PDB entry 7MZ4 | X-ray diffraction, 2.08 A resolution | chains A and T of the 4 polymer chains in the assembly

# Chain A
Protein: DNA polymerase beta
From: Homo sapiens
Notes: EC 2.7.7.7, 4.2.99.-
UniProt: P06746 (DPOLB_HUMAN); numbering as in UniProt (aligned over 7-335)
Amino-acid sequence (329 residues; numbered 7 to 335; the number before each row is that of its first residue):
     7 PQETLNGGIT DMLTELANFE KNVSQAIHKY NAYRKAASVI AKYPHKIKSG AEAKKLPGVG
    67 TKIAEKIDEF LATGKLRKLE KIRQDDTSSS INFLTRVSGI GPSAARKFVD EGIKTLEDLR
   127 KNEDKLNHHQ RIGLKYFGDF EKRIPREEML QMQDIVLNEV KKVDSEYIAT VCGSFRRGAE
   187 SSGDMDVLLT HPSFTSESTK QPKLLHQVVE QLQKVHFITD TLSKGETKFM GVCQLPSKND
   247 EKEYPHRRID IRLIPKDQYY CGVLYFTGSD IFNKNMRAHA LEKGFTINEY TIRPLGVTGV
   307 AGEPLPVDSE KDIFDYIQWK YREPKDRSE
Not modelled in the structure: 205-206, 245
Ion coordination: Na+ site 1: Lys60, Leu62, Val65 (shared with 1 residue of chain D); Na+ site 2: Thr101, Val103, Ile106 (shared with 1 residue of chain P); Mg2+ site 1: Asp190, Asp192 (together with 1FZ) (shared with 1 residue of chain P); Mg2+ site 2: Asp190 (together with 1FZ)
Residues lining bound ligands: 1FZ (5'-O-[(R)-hydroxy{[(R)-hydroxy(phosphonooxy)phosphoryl]amino}phosphoryl]thymidine): Arg149, Gly179, Ser180, Arg183, Ser187, Ser188, Gly189, Asp190, Asp192, Tyr271, Phe272, Thr273, Gly274, Ser275, Asp276, Asn279
UniProt features mapped onto this chain:
  - region: Arg183 to Asp192 (DNA-binding)
  - active site: Lys72 (Nucleophile)
  - binding site (K(+)): Lys60, Leu62, Val65, Thr101, Val103, Ile106
  - binding site (Na(+)): Lys60, Leu62, Val65, Thr101, Val103, Ile106
  - binding site (dATP): Arg149, Ser180, Arg183, Gly189, Asp190
  - binding site (dCTP): Arg149, Ser180, Arg183, Gly189, Asp190
  - binding site (dGTP): Arg149, Ser180, Arg183, Gly189, Asp190, Asp192
  - binding site (dTTP): Arg149, Ser180, Arg183, Gly189, Asp190
  - binding site (Mg(2+)): Asp190, Asp192, Asp256
  - modified residue: Lys72 (N6-acetyllysine), Arg83 (Omega-N-methylarginine), Arg152 (Omega-N-methylarginine)
  - cross-link (Glycyl lysine isopeptide (Lys-Gly)): Lys41 (interchain with G-Cter in ubiquitin), Lys61 (interchain with G-Cter in ubiquitin), Lys81 (interchain with G-Cter in ubiquitin)
  - natural variant: Leu22 (L22P: Found in a gastric cancer sample; uncertain significance), Tyr39 (Y39C: Found in a gastric cancer sample; uncertain significance), Gly118 (G118V: Decreased DNA-directed DNA polymerase activity), Arg137 (R137Q: Decreased function in base-excision repair), Arg149 (R149I: Decreased DNA-directed DNA polymerase activity), Asp160 (D160N: Found in a gastric cancer sample; uncertain significance), Cys239 (C239R: Found in a gastric cancer sample; uncertain significance), Lys289 (K289M: Found in a colon cancer sample; uncertain significance), Asn294 (N294D: Found in a gastric cancer sample; uncertain significance), Glu295 (E295K: Found in a gastric cancer sample; uncertain significance)
  - mutagenesis: Phe25 (F25W: No effect on 5'-dRP lyase activity. Decreased ssDNA binding), His34 (H34G: Decreased 5'-dRP lyase activity. Decreased ssDNA binding), Lys35 (K35A: Decreased 5'-dRP lyase activity. Decreased ssDNA binding. Loss of 5'-dRP lyase activity; when associated with A-68 and A-72. Decreased ssDNA binding; when associated with A-68 and A-72 ...), Tyr39 (Y39F: No effect on 5'-dRP lyase activity; Y39Q: Abolishes DNA polymerase and 5'-dRP lyase activity), Lys41 (K41R: Abolishes ubiquitination; when associated with R-61 and R-81), Lys60 (K60A: Decreased 5'-dRP lyase activity. Decreased ssDNA binding), Lys61 (K61R: Abolishes ubiquitination; when associated with R-41 and R-81), Lys68 (K68A: No effect on 5'-dRP lyase activity. Decreased ssDNA binding. Loss of 5'-dRP lyase activity; when associated with A-35 and A-72. Decreased ssDNA binding; when associated with A-35 and A-72 ...), Glu71 (E71Q: No effect on 5'-dRP lyase activity. No effect on structure shown by circular dichroism. No effect on ssDNA binding), Lys72 (K72A: Severely reduced 5'-dRP lyase activity. Does not affect ssDNA binding. Loss of 5'-dRP lyase activity; when associated with A-35 and A-68. Decreased ssDNA binding ...), Glu75 (E75A: Slightly decreased 5'-dRP lyase activity. Decreased ssDNA binding. No effect on structure shown by circular dichroism), Lys81 (K81R: Abolishes ubiquitination; when associated with R-41 and R-61), 5 further mutagenesis entries in UniProt

# Chain T
Molecule: 16-nt DNA strand
Sequence (16 nucleotides; row label = number of the first residue in the row):
     1 CCGACXTCGC ATCAGC
Modified / non-standard residues: DZM (3-deaza-3-methyladenine) at position 6

# How chain A and chain T interact
Residue-residue contacts - 17 pairs, chain A then chain T:
  His34(A) - DC5(T)  stacking on the base
  Asn133(A) - DT12(T)  phosphate contact
  His134(A) - DT12(T)  phosphate contact
  Ser229(A) - DC10(T)  phosphate contact
  Ser229(A) - DA11(T)  sugar contact
  Lys230(A) - DC10(T)  phosphate contact
  Lys230(A) - DA11(T)  hydrogen bond to the phosphate
  Gly231(A) - DC10(T)  phosphate contact
  Glu232(A) - DC10(T)  hydrogen bond to the phosphate
  Thr233(A) - DG9(T)  hydrogen bond to the phosphate
  Thr233(A) - DC10(T)  hydrogen bond to the phosphate
  Lys234(A) - DG9(T)  hydrogen bond to the base
  Lys234(A) - DC10(T)  hydrogen bond to the phosphate
  Tyr271(A) - DZM_6(T)  base contact
  Glu295(A) - DC8(T)  sugar contact
  Tyr296(A) - DC8(T)  hydrogen bond to the phosphate
  Tyr296(A) - DG9(T)  hydrogen bond to the phosphate
Interface residues without a listed pair, chain A (16 interface residues in all): Asn37, Leu228, Lys280, Arg283

# In short
16 residues of chain A face 7 of chain T across their interface, with 8 hydrogen bonds and 1 aromatic stacking
contact. Among the polar pairs are Lys234(A)-DG9(T), Lys230(A)-DA11(T) and Glu232(A)-DC10(T). Ligands of chain
A: compound 1FZ.
Here chain A is DNA polymerase beta (Homo sapiens) and chain T is a 16-nt DNA strand. Entry 7MZ4 (Structure of
human DNA polymerase beta complexed with 3-deaza-3-methyladenine (3dMeA) in the template base paired with ...)
was determined by X-ray diffraction.
